5OX2 - chains A and P; structure by X-ray diffraction, 2.24 A resolution.

Chain A:
Protein: Subtilisin BPN'
Source organism: Bacillus amyloliquefaciens
Notes: EC 3.4.21.62
UniProt: P00782 (SUBT_BACAM); residues 1-275 here correspond to UniProt positions 108-382 (UniProt number = residue number + 107)
Chain sequence (272 residues; row label = number of the first residue in the row; note: 9 numbers in that range are skipped by the numbering (no residue carries them; nothing is unmodelled there)):
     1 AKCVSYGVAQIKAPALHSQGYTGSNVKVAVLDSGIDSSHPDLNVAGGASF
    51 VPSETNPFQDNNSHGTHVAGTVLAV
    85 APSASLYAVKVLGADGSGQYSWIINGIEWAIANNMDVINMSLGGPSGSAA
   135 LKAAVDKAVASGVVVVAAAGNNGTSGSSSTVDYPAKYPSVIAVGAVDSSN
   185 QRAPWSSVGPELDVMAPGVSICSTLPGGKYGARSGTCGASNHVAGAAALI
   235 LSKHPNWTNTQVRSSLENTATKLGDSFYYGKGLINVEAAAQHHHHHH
Not modelled in the structure: 276-281
Differences from the reference sequence: engineered mutation Lys2 (Gln109 in P00782), Cys3 (Ser110 in P00782), Ser5 (Pro112 in P00782), Ala9 (Ser116 in P00782), Leu31 (Ile138 in P00782), Asn43 (Lys150 in P00782), Phe50 (Met157 in P00782), Ala74 (Gly190 in P00782), Asn156 (Glu263 in P00782), Asp166 (Gly273 in P00782), Ala169 (Gly276 in P00782), Pro188 (Ser295 in P00782), Trp189 (Phe296 in P00782), Cys206 (Gln313 in P00782), Gly212 (Asn319 in P00782), Arg217 (Tyr324 in P00782), Ser218 (Asn325 in P00782), Cys221 (Ser328 in P00782), Gly222 (Met329 in P00782), Asn225 (Pro332 in P00782), Ala254 (Thr361 in P00782), Glu271 (Gln378 in P00782); expression tag (276-281)
Disulfide bonds: Cys3-Cys206
What the authors report for this chain:
  - mutagenesis - F189W, M222G: increased catalytic activity
  - contacts within the chain: Asn123-Asn225 (hydrogen bond), Ser125-Asn225 (hydrogen bond), Asn156-Asp166 (hydrogen bond)
  - catalytic residues: Asn155 (citing earlier work)

Chain P:
Protein: Fragment of prodomain
Source organism: Bacillus amyloliquefaciens
Chain sequence (9 residues; row label = number of the first residue in the row):
    68 VEEDHVAHA

Interface between chain A and chain P:
Pairs across the interface (26; chain A residue first):
  His64(A) - Ala76(P)
  Leu96(A) - Ala74(P)
  Gly100(A) - Ala74(P)
  Gly100(A) - His75(P)
  Gly100(A) - Ala76(P)  hydrogen bond (backbone-backbone)
  Ser101(A) - Val73(P)
  Ser101(A) - Ala74(P)
  Ser101(A) - His75(P)
  Gly102(A) - Val73(P)
  Gly102(A) - Ala74(P)  hydrogen bond (backbone-backbone)
  Gln103(A) - Asp71(P)
  Gln103(A) - His72(P)
  Tyr104(A) - Asp71(P)  hydrogen bond (backbone-side chain)
  Tyr104(A) - His72(P)  hydrogen bond (backbone-backbone)
  Tyr104(A) - Val73(P)
  Tyr104(A) - Ala74(P)  hydrophobic
  Ser105(A) - Asp71(P)  hydrogen bond
  Ile107(A) - Ala74(P)  hydrophobic
  Ser125(A) - Ala76(P)
  Leu126(A) - His75(P)
  Gly127(A) - Ala74(P)
  Gly127(A) - His75(P)  hydrogen bond (backbone-backbone)
  Gly128(A) - Ala74(P)
  Ser130(A) - His72(P)
  Gly131(A) - Glu70(P)
  Gly131(A) - His72(P)  hydrogen bond (backbone-side chain)
Other interface residues (no listed pair), chain A (18 interface residues in all): Pro129, Ser132, Cys221
The authors on this interface:
  - interface residues, chain P: Val68(P)

In short:
18 residues of chain A face 7 of chain P across their interface, with 7 hydrogen bonds. Among the polar pairs
are Tyr104(A)-Asp71(P), Ser105(A)-Asp71(P) and Gly131(A)-His72(P). The paper reports the catalytic residue
Asn155(A); F189W and M222G of chain A increase catalytic activity.
Chain A is Subtilisin BPN' and chain P is Fragment of prodomain, both from Bacillus amyloliquefaciens; the
structure, Crystal structure of thymoligase, a substrate-tailored peptiligase variant, was determined by X-ray
diffraction.
